7XKR - chains D and H of the 8 polymer chains in the assembly; structure by electron microscopy, 2.60 A resolution.

[Chain D]
Name: ATP synthase subunit beta
Organism: Bacillus sp. PS3
Notes: EC 7.1.2.2
Reference sequence: A0A0M4U1P9 (A0A0M4U1P9_BACP3); numbering as in UniProt (aligned over 1-473)
Sequence (484 residues; numbered -10 to 473; the number before each row is that of its first residue; numbers below 1 keep their minus sign (Met-10 is residue -10)):
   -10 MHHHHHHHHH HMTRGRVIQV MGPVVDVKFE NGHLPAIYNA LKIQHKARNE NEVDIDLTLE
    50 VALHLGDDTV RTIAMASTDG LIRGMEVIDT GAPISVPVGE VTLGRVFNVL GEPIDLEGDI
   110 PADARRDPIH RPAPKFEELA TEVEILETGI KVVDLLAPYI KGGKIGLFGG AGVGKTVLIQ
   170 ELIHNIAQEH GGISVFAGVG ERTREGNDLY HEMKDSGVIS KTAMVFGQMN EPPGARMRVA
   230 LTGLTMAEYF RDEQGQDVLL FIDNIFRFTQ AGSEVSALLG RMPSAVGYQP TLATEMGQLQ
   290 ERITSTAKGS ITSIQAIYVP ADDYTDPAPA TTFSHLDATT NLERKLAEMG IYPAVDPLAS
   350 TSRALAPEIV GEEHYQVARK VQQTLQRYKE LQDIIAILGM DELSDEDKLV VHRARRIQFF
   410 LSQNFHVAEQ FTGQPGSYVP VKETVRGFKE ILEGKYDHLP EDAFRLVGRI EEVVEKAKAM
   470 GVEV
Not modelled in the structure: -10 to 1, 472-473
Construct notes: initiating methionine (-10); expression tag (-9 to 0)
Residues lining bound ligands:
  - ADP (adenosine-5'-diphosphate): Gly159, Ala160, Gly161, Val162, Gly163, Lys164, Thr165, Val166, Tyr341, Gln412, Phe414, Ala417, Phe420
  - ATP (adenosine-5'-triphosphate): Arg352, Ala355, Tyr364

[Chain H]
Name: ATP synthase epsilon chain
Organism: Bacillus sp. PS3
Reference sequence: A0A0M5MQR7 (A0A0M5MQR7_BACP3); residue numbers follow UniProt; this construct covers 1-133
Sequence (133 residues; numbered 1 to 133; the number before each row is that of its first residue):
     1 MKTIHVSVVT PDGPVYEDDV EMVSVKAKSG ELGILPGHIP LVAPLEISAA RLKKGGKTQY
    61 IAVSGGFLEV RPDKVTILAQ AAERAEDIDV LRAKAAKERA ERRLQSQQDD IDFKRAELAL
   121 KRAMNRLSVA EMK
Not modelled in the structure: 1-3, 133

[Interface between chain D and chain H]
Pairs across the interface - 7 pairs, chain D then chain H:
  Asp382(D) - Arg122(H)  salt bridge
  Ile383(D) - Arg115(H)
  Ile386(D) - Leu118(H)  hydrophobic
  Leu387(D) - Lys114(H)
  Leu387(D) - Leu118(H)  hydrophobic
  Glu391(D) - Ile111(H)
  Leu392(D) - Arg115(H)
Also at the interface, not in a pair above, chain D (7 interface residues in all): Asp396

[Overview]
7 residues of chain D face 5 of chain H across their interface, with 1 salt bridge. Its one salt-bridged
contact is Asp382(D)-Arg122(H). Ligands of chain D: ATP and ADP.
Here chain D is ATP synthase subunit beta and chain H is ATP synthase epsilon chain, both from Bacillus sp.
PS3. Entry 7XKR (F1 domain of FoF1-ATPase with the up form of epsilon subunit from Bacillus PS3) was
determined by electron microscopy, deposited together with 7XKH, 7XKO, 7XKP and 7XKQ.
